Entry 7SPU (electron microscopy, 3.73 A resolution); this record covers chains f and v of the 54 polymer chains in the assembly.

Chain f (and v):
Name: Gene 7 protein
From: Shigella phage Sf6
Notes: chain v of this document is another copy of the same molecule, construct and numbering; everything in this record applies to it too
Reference sequence: Q716G8 (Q716G8_BPSFV); numbering as in UniProt (aligned over 1-160)
Amino-acid sequence (160 residues; row label = number of the first residue in the row):
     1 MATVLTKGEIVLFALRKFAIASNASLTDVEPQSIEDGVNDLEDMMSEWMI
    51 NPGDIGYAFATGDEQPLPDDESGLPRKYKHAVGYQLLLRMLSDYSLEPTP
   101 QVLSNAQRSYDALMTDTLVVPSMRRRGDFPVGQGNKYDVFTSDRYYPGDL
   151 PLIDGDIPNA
Disordered / not traced: 1-2 (chain v: 1-2, 151-160)

How chain f and chain v interact:
Residue-residue contacts (40):
  E30(f) - A24(v)
  Q32(f) - N23(v)  hydrogen bond (backbone-side chain)
  S33(f) - N23(v)
  S33(f) - A24(v)
  D36(f) - R16(v)  salt bridge
  D36(f) - N23(v)  hydrogen bond
  D40(f) - F13(v)
  D40(f) - R16(v)  salt bridge
  D40(f) - K17(v)  salt bridge
  D40(f) - H80(v)
  D43(f) - R76(v)  salt bridge
  D43(f) - K79(v)  salt bridge
  D43(f) - H80(v)  salt bridge
  S46(f) - R76(v)
  S46(f) - K77(v)
  E47(f) - S109(v)  hydrogen bond
  E47(f) - A112(v)
  I50(f) - A112(v)
  I50(f) - T115(v)
  I50(f) - D116(v)
  G62(f) - T3(v)
  D63(f) - T3(v)
  Q65(f) - T3(v)
  L88(f) - Q101(v)
  L88(f) - N105(v)
  R89(f) - K17(v)
  R89(f) - H80(v)  hydrogen bond
  R89(f) - Y84(v)
  R89(f) - R108(v)
  S92(f) - K17(v)  hydrogen bond (side chain-backbone)
  S92(f) - F18(v)
  S92(f) - V102(v)
  D93(f) - R16(v)  salt bridge
  D93(f) - K17(v)
  D93(f) - A19(v)
  D93(f) - S22(v)
  E97(f) - T99(v)  hydrogen bond
  E97(f) - Q101(v)
  P98(f) - Q101(v)
  Y110(f) - R108(v)
Other interface residues (no listed pair), chain f (23 interface residues in all): M44, N51, E64, L103
Other interface residues (no listed pair), chain v (24 interface residues in all): P100

Overview:
Chain f and chain v form an interface of 23 and 24 residues respectively; the contacts include 6 hydrogen
bonds and 7 salt bridges. Polar contacts include D36(f)-R16(v), D40(f)-R16(v) and D40(f)-K17(v).
Chain f and chain v are both Gene 7 protein (Shigella phage Sf6); the structure, In situ cryo-EM structure of
bacteriophage Sf6 gp3:gp7:gp5 complex in conformation 1 at 3.73A resolution, was determined by electron
microscopy, deposited together with 7UKJ, 7SFS, 7SG7 and 7SP4.
